3KP4 - chains A and B; structure by X-ray diffraction, 2.84 A resolution.

== Chain A (and B) ==
Protein: Transcriptional regulator TcaR
Source organism: Staphylococcus epidermidis RP62A
Notes: chain B of this document is another copy of the same molecule, construct and numbering; everything in this record applies to it too
UniProt: Q5HLN6 (Q5HLN6_STAEQ); residues 1-151 here = UniProt positions 1-151
Amino-acid sequence (151 residues; numbered 1 to 151; the number before each row is that of its first residue):
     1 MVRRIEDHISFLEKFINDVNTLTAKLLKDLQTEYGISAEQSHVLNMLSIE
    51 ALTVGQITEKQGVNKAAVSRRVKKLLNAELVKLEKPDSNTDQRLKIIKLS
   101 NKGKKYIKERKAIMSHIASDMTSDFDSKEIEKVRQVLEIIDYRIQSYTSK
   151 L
Unresolved in the structure: 1-2, 85-94 (chain B: 1-4, 85-94)
Small-molecule neighbours: methicillin (MII): Asn20, Thr23, Leu27, Gln31, Ala38, Glu39, Ser41, His42, Asn45, Arg110
What the authors report for this chain:
  - mutagenesis - A38W/S41W/H42W: abolished binding to antibiotics
  - mutagenesis - R70A/K74A: unchanged binding to antibiotics

== Interface between chain A and chain B ==
Residue-residue contacts (88; chain A residue first):
  Ile5(A) with Ala118(B), hydrophobic; Thr122(B)
  Glu6(A) with Ser115(B)
  Asp7(A) with Arg134(B), salt bridge
  His8(A) with Ile130(B); Arg134(B)
  Ile9(A) with Ser115(B); Ala118(B), hydrophobic
  Phe11(A) with Arg134(B); Leu137(B); Glu138(B); Asp141(B)
  Glu13(A) with Asn45(B); Arg110(B), salt bridge
  Lys14(A) with Asp141(B), salt bridge; Gln145(B), hydrogen bond
  Phe15(A) with Leu137(B), hydrophobic; Asp141(B); Ile144(B), hydrophobic
  Ile16(A) with Ile16(B), hydrophobic
  Asn17(A) with His42(B), hydrogen bond; Met46(B); Ile49(B)
  Asp18(A) with Asp141(B); Ile144(B); Gln145(B)
  Val19(A) with Ile16(B), hydrophobic; Ile144(B), hydrophobic
  Thr21(A) with Lys60(B), hydrogen bond (side chain-backbone); Thr148(B)
  Leu22(A) with Ile144(B), hydrophobic; Thr148(B)
  Ala24(A) with Gln61(B); Gly62(B)
  Lys25(A) with Glu59(B), salt bridge; Thr148(B); Ser149(B); Lys150(B)
  Ala38(A) with Gly62(B)
  Glu39(A) with Val63(B)
  His42(A) with Asn17(B), hydrogen bond
  Asn45(A) with Glu13(B), hydrogen bond
  Lys60(A) with Asn17(B); Thr21(B), hydrogen bond (backbone-side chain)
  Gln61(A) with Asn17(B), hydrogen bond (side chain-backbone); Asn20(B); Thr21(B), hydrogen bond (side chain-backbone)
  Arg110(A) with Glu13(B), salt bridge
  Lys111(A) with Ile9(B); Glu13(B), salt bridge
  Met114(A) with Ile9(B)
  Ser115(A) with Glu6(B)
  Ala118(A) with Ile9(B), hydrophobic
  Asp120(A) with Tyr147(B)
  Met121(A) with Arg143(B), hydrogen bond (backbone-side chain); Ile144(B), hydrophobic
  Asp124(A) with Arg143(B), salt bridge
  Phe125(A) with Ile139(B), hydrophobic; Arg143(B)
  Ile130(A) with His8(B)
  Lys132(A) with Glu129(B), salt bridge
  Val133(A) with Val136(B), hydrophobic
  Arg134(A) with Asp7(B), salt bridge; His8(B), hydrogen bond; Phe11(B)
  Val136(A) with Ile130(B), hydrophobic; Val133(B), hydrophobic
  Leu137(A) with Phe11(B); Phe15(B)
  Glu138(A) with Phe11(B)
  Ile139(A) with Phe125(B), hydrophobic
  Ile140(A) with Phe15(B), hydrophobic; Phe125(B), hydrophobic
  Asp141(A) with Phe11(B); Lys14(B), salt bridge; Phe15(B); Asp18(B)
  Arg143(A) with Met121(B), hydrogen bond (side chain-backbone); Asp124(B), salt bridge; Phe125(B)
  Ile144(A) with Asp18(B); Val19(B), hydrophobic
  Gln145(A) with Lys14(B), hydrogen bond; Asp18(B)
  Tyr147(A) with Ile117(B)
  Thr148(A) with Leu22(B); Lys25(B)
  Leu151(A) with Lys25(B)
Interface residues without a listed pair, chain A (56 interface residues in all): Leu12, Asn20, Leu26, Met46, Glu59, Gly62, Ile117, Thr122
Interface residues without a listed pair, chain B (57 interface residues in all): Leu12, Leu26, Ala38, Met114, Ser119, Asp120, Ile140, Leu151

== Summary ==
Chain A and chain B form an interface of 56 and 57 residues respectively; the contacts include 12 hydrogen
bonds and 11 salt bridges. Polar pairs include Asp7(A)-Arg134(B), Glu13(A)-Arg110(B) and Lys14(A)-Asp141(B).
Chain A binds methicillin. The paper reports that A38W/S41W/H42W of chain A abolish binding to antibiotics;
R70A/K74A of chain A leave binding to antibiotics unchanged.
Both chains are Transcriptional regulator TcaR (Staphylococcus epidermidis RP62A). Entry 3KP4 (Staphylococcus
epidermidis TcaR in complex with methicillin) was determined by X-ray diffraction, deposited together with
3KP6, 3KP2, 3KP3, 3KP5 and 3KP7.
